1KC8 - chains A and D of the 30 polymer chains in the assembly; structure by X-ray diffraction, 3.01 A resolution.

Chain A:
Molecule: 23S RRNA
Organism: Haloarcula marismortui
Sequence (2922 nucleotides; each row starts with the number of its first residue):
     2 UUGGCUACUA UGCCAGCUGG UGGAUUGCUC GGCUCAGGCG CUGAUGAAGG ACGUGCCAAG
    62 CUGCGAUAAG CCAUGGGGAG CCGCACGGAG GCGAAGAACC AUGGAUUUCC GAAUGAGAAU
   122 CUCUCUAACA AUUGCUUCGC GCAAUGAGGA ACCCCGAGAA CUGAAACAUC UCAGUAUCGG
   182 GAGGAACAGA AAACGCAAUG UGAUGUCGUU AGUAACCGCG AGUGAACGCG AUACAGCCCA
   242 AACCGAAGCC CUCACGGGCA AUGUGGUGUC AGGGCUACCU CUCAUCAGCC GACCGUCUCG
   302 ACGAAGUCUC UUGGAACAGA GCGUGAUACA GGGUGACAAC CCCGUACUCG AGACCAGUAC
   362 GACGUGCGGU AGUGCCAGAG UAGCGGGGGU UGGAUAUCCC UCGCGAAUAA CGCAGGCAUC
   422 GACUGCGAAG GCUAAACACA ACCUGAGACC GAUAGUGAAC AAGUAGUGUG AACGAACGCU
   482 GCAAAGUACC CUCAGAAGGG AGGCGAAAUA GAGCAUGAAA UCAGUUGGCG AUCGAGCGAC
   542 AGGGCAUACA AGGUCCCUCG ACGAAUGACC GACGCGCGAG CGUCCAGUAA GACUCACGGG
   602 AAGCCGAUGU UCUGUCGUAC GUUUUGAAAA ACGAGCCAGG GAGUGUGUCU GCAUGGCAAG
   662 UCUAACCGGA GUAUCCGGGG AGGCACAGGG AAACCGACAU GGCCGCAGGG CUUUGCCCGA
   722 GGGCCGCCGU CUUCAAGGGC GGGGAGCCAU GUGGACACGA CCCGAAUCCG GACGAUCUAC
   782 GCAUGGACAA GAUGAAGCGU GCCGAAAGGC ACGUGGAAGU CUGUUAGAGU UGGUGUCCUA
   842 CAAUACCCUC UCGUGAUCUA UGUGUAGGGG UGAAAGGCCC AUCGAGUCCG GCAACAGCUG
   902 GUUCCAAUCG AAACAUGUCG AAGCAUGACC UCCGCCGAGG UAGUCUGUGA GGUAGAGCGA
   962 CCGAUUGGUG UGUCCGCCUC CGAGAGGAGU CGGCACACCU GUCAAACUCC AAACUUACAG
  1022 ACGCCGUUUG ACGCGGGGAU UCCGGUGCGC GGGGUAAGCC UGUGUACCAG GAGGGGAACA
  1082 ACCCAGAGAU AGGUUAAGGU CCCCAAGUGU GGAUUAAGUG UAAUCCUCUG AAGGUGGUCU
  1142 CGAGCCCUAG ACAGCCGGGA GGUGAGCUUA GAAGCAGCUA CCCUCUAAGA AAAGCGUAAC
  1202 AGCUUACCGG CCGAGGUUUG AGGCGCCCAA AAUGAUCGGG ACUCAAAUCC ACCACCGAGA
  1262 CCUGUCCGUA CCACUCAUAC UGGUAAUCGA GUAGAUUGGC GCUCUAAUUG GAUGGAAGUA
  1322 GGGGUGAAAA CUCCUAUGGA CCGAUUAGUG ACGAAAAUCC UGGCCAUAGU AGCAGCGAUA
  1382 GUCGGGUGAG AACCCCGACG GCCUAAUGGA UAAGGGUUCC UCAGCACUGC UGAUCAGCUG
  1442 AGGGUUAGCC GGUCCUAAGU CAUACCGCAA CUCGACUAUG ACGAAAUGGG AAACGGGUUA
  1502 AUAUUCCCGU GCCACUAUGC AGUGAAAGUU GACGCCCUGG GGUCGAUCAC GCUGGGCAUU
  1562 CGCCCAGUCG AACCGUCCAA CUCCGUGGAA GCCGUAAUGG CAGGAAGCGG ACGAACGGCG
  1622 GCAUAGGGAA ACGUGAUUCA ACCUGGGGCC CAUGAAAAGA CGAGCAUAGU GUCCGUACCG
  1682 AGAACCGACA CAGGUGUCCA UGGCGGCGAA AGCCAAGGCC UGUCGGGAGC AACCAACGUU
  1742 AGGGAAUUCG GCAAGUUAGU CCCGUACCUU CGGAAGAAGG GAUGCCUGCU CCGGAACGGA
  1802 GCAGGUCGCA GUGACUCGGA AGCUCGGACU GUCUAGUAAC AACAUAGGUG ACCGCAAAUC
  1862 CGCAAGGACU CGUACGGUCA CUGAAUCCUG CCCAGUGCAG GUAUCUGAAC ACCUCGUACA
  1922 AGAGGACGAA GGACCUGUCA ACGGCGGGGG UAACUAUGAC CCUCUUAAGG UAGCGUAGUA
  1982 CCUUGCCGCA UCAGUAGCGG CUUGCAUGAA UGGAUUAACC AGAGCUUCAC UGUCCCAACG
  2042 UUGGGCCCGG UGAACUGUAC AUUCCAGUGC GGAGUCUGGA GACACCCAGG GGGAAGCGAA
  2102 GACCCUAUGG AGCUUUACUG CAGGCUGUCG CUGAGACGUG GUCGCCGAUG UGCAGCAUAG
  2162 GUAGGAGACA CUACACAGGU ACCCGCGCUA GCGGGCCACC GAGUCAACAG UGAAAUACUA
  2222 CCCGUCGGUG ACUGCGACUC UCACUCCGGG AGGAGGACAC CGAUAGCCGG GCAGUUUGAC
  2282 UGGGGCGGUA CGCGCUCGAA AAGAUAUCGA GCGCGCCCUA UGGCUAUCUC AGCCGGGACA
  2342 GAGACCCGGC GAAGAGUGCA AGAGCAAAAG AUAGCUUGAC AGUGUUCUUC CCAACGAGGA
  2402 ACGCUGACGC GAAAGCGUGG UCUAGCGAAC CAAUUAGCCU GCUUGAUGCG GGCAAUUGAU
  2462 GACAGAAAAG CUACCCUAGG GAUAACAGAG UCGUCACUCG CAAGAGCACA UAUCGACCGA
  2522 GUGGCUUGCU ACCUCGAUGU CGGUUCCCUC CAUCCUGCCC GUGCAGAAGC GGGCAAGGGU
  2582 GAGGUUGUUC GCCUAUUAAA GGAGGUCGUG AGCUGGGUUU AGACCGUCGU GAGACAGGUC
  2642 GGCUGCUAUC UACUGGGUGU GUAAUGGUGU CUGACAAGAA CGACCGUAUA GUACGAGAGG
  2702 AACUACGGUU GGUGGCCACU GGUGUACCGG UUGUUCGAGA GAGCACGUGC CGGGUAGCCA
  2762 CGCCACACGG GGUAAGAGCU GAACGCAUCU AAGCUCGAAA CCCACUUGGA AAAGAGACAC
  2822 CGCCGAGGUC CCGCGUACAA GACGCGGUCG AUAGACUCGG GGUGUGCGCG UCGAGGUAAC
  2882 GAGACGUUAA GCCCACGAGC ACUAACAGAC CAAAGCCAUC AU
Disordered / not traced: 2-9, 126-127, 715, 971-998, 1560, 1952-1963, 2137-2236, 2339-2343, 2665-2666, 2915-2923
Construct notes: conflict C560 (U3155 in 3377779)
Ion coordination: Mg2+ site 1 near G28 (its only coordinating residue here); Na+ site 1: C40, G41; Na+ site 2: G56, A59, G61; Na+ site 3 near U108 (its only coordinating residue here); Mg2+ site 2 near U115 (its only coordinating residue here); Na+ site 4: C141, G142; Na+ site 5 near U146 (its only coordinating residue here); Mg2+ site 3: C162, U2276; K+ site 1: C162, U163, U172; Mg2+ site 4: A165, A167, C168; Na+ site 6: A165, A166; Mg2+ site 5: A166, G219; 97 more Mg2+ sites not listed; 64 more Na+ sites not listed; 2 more K+ sites not listed
Ligand contacts:
  - blasticidin s (BLS), molecule 1: A2007, G2285, G2286, C2287, U2628, A2635, C2636, A2637
  - blasticidin s (BLS), molecule 2: C2104, C2105, G2284, G2285, U2473, A2474, A2485, A2635, C2636, A2637

Chain D:
Molecule: Ribosomal protein L3
Organism: Haloarcula marismortui
Reference sequence: P20279 (RL3_HALMA); aligned to UniProt positions 1-337 over residues 1-337 (the alignment contains insertions or deletions, so no single offset holds)
Amino-acid sequence (337 residues; numbered 1 to 337; the number before each row is that of its first residue):
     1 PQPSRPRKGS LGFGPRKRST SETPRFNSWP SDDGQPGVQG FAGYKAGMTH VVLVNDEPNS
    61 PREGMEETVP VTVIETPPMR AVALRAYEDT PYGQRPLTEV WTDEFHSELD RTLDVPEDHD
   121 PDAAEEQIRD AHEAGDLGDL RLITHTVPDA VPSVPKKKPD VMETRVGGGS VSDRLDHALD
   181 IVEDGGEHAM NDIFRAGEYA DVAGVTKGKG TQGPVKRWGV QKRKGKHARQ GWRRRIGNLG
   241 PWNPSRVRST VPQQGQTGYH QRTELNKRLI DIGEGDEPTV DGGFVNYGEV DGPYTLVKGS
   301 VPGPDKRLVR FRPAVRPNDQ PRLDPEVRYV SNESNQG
Construct notes: conflict Arg-310 (Phe311 in P20279)
Ion coordination: Na+ site 1: Arg-229 (shared with G836(A), U837(A), A1736(A) of chain A); Mg2+ site 1: Gln-230 (shared with G836(A), U2615(A) of chain A); Na+ site 2: Gln-230 (shared with U837(A) of chain A); Mg2+ site 2: Asn-335 (shared with A2757(A) of chain A)

How chain A and chain D interact:
Contacting residue pairs (339; chain A residue first):
  G834(A) / Arg-229(D)  phosphate contact
  U835(A) / Lys-226(D)  phosphate contact
  U835(A) / Arg-229(D)  salt bridge to the phosphate
  U835(A) / Gln-230(D)  hydrogen bond to the phosphate
  G836(A) / Arg-229(D)  phosphate contact
  G836(A) / Gln-230(D)  phosphate contact
  U837(A) / Gln-230(D)  phosphate contact
  U837(A) / Gly-231(D)  phosphate contact
  U1234(A) / Asn-243(D)  base contact
  U1234(A) / Pro-244(D)  base contact
  U1234(A) / Arg-246(D)  hydrogen bond to the base
  U1234(A) / Arg-248(D)  sugar contact
  A1732(A) / Thr-211(D)  hydrogen bond to the sugar
  A1732(A) / Gln-212(D)  sugar contact
  A1733(A) / Thr-211(D)  sugar contact
  A1733(A) / Gln-212(D)  sugar contact
  A1733(A) / Gly-213(D)  hydrogen bond to the phosphate
  A1733(A) / Gln-254(D)  sugar contact
  C1734(A) / Gly-213(D)  phosphate contact
  C1734(A) / Arg-234(D)  salt bridge to the phosphate
  C1734(A) / Arg-235(D)  hydrogen bond to the sugar
  C1735(A) / Gly-231(D)  sugar contact
  C1735(A) / Trp-232(D)  phosphate contact
  C1735(A) / Arg-233(D)  hydrogen bond to the phosphate
  C1735(A) / Arg-234(D)  hydrogen bond to the phosphate
  C1735(A) / Arg-235(D)  salt bridge to the phosphate
  A1736(A) / Gly-231(D)  phosphate contact
  A1736(A) / Arg-233(D)  salt bridge to the phosphate
  G1751(A) / Lys-226(D)  hydrogen bond to the base
  C1753(A) / Lys-226(D)  sugar contact
  C1753(A) / Arg-229(D)  hydrogen bond to the base
  A1754(A) / Arg-229(D)  hydrogen bond to the sugar
  U2034(A) / Gly-225(D)  hydrogen bond to the phosphate
  C2035(A) / Lys-224(D)  phosphate contact
  C2035(A) / Gly-225(D)  hydrogen bond to the phosphate
  C2036(A) / Lys-224(D)  salt bridge to the phosphate
  C2037(A) / Lys-224(D)  hydrogen bond to the phosphate
  A2038(A) / Gln-221(D)  phosphate contact
  A2038(A) / Lys-222(D)  hydrogen bond to the phosphate
  A2038(A) / Lys-224(D)  salt bridge to the phosphate
  A2039(A) / Val-215(D)  phosphate contact
  A2039(A) / Lys-222(D)  phosphate contact
  A2039(A) / Arg-234(D)  salt bridge to the phosphate
  C2065(A) / Ser-245(D)  phosphate contact
  C2065(A) / Arg-246(D)  hydrogen bond to the phosphate
  C2066(A) / Pro-244(D)  phosphate contact
  C2066(A) / Arg-246(D)  salt bridge to the phosphate
  G2090(A) / Gln-253(D)  hydrogen bond to the base
  G2090(A) / Gln-254(D)  hydrogen bond to the sugar
  G2091(A) / Arg-235(D)  salt bridge to the phosphate
  G2091(A) / Leu-239(D)  base contact
  G2091(A) / Gln-253(D)  hydrogen bond to the base
  G2092(A) / Trp-232(D)  hydrogen bond to the phosphate
  G2092(A) / Arg-235(D)  salt bridge to the phosphate
  G2092(A) / Leu-239(D)  sugar contact
  G2093(A) / Asn-238(D)  phosphate contact
  G2093(A) / Leu-239(D)  hydrogen bond to the phosphate
  G2093(A) / Gly-240(D)  sugar contact
  G2093(A) / Pro-241(D)  hydrogen bond to the sugar
  G2093(A) / Trp-242(D)  hydrogen bond to the sugar
  G2093(A) / Pro-244(D)  sugar contact
  G2093(A) / Ser-245(D)  hydrogen bond to the base
  G2093(A) / Arg-246(D)  base contact
  G2093(A) / Val-247(D)  base contact
  G2094(A) / Trp-242(D)  sugar contact
  G2094(A) / Ser-245(D)  sugar contact
  A2096(A) / Trp-242(D)  sugar contact
  G2544(A) / His-227(D)  base contact
  U2545(A) / Gln-2(D)  hydrogen bond to the phosphate
  U2546(A) / Gln-2(D)  base contact
  U2546(A) / Gln-221(D)  sugar contact
  U2546(A) / Ile-236(D)  sugar contact
  U2546(A) / Gly-237(D)  hydrogen bond to the sugar
  U2546(A) / Asn-238(D)  base contact
  C2547(A) / Gln-2(D)  hydrogen bond to the base
  C2547(A) / Arg-5(D)  salt bridge to the phosphate
  C2547(A) / Lys-8(D)  phosphate contact
  C2547(A) / Val-220(D)  phosphate contact
  C2547(A) / Gln-221(D)  hydrogen bond to the phosphate
  C2547(A) / Ile-236(D)  sugar contact
  C2547(A) / Asn-238(D)  hydrogen bond to the base
  C2547(A) / Pro-252(D)  phosphate contact
  C2548(A) / Arg-5(D)  salt bridge to the phosphate
  C2548(A) / Arg-7(D)  phosphate contact
  C2548(A) / Lys-8(D)  hydrogen bond to the phosphate
  C2548(A) / Pro-241(D)  base contact
  C2548(A) / Arg-248(D)  sugar contact
  C2548(A) / Thr-250(D)  hydrogen bond to the sugar
  C2548(A) / Val-251(D)  sugar contact
  C2548(A) / Pro-252(D)  sugar contact
  C2549(A) / Arg-7(D)  salt bridge to the phosphate
  C2549(A) / Leu-11(D)  phosphate contact
  C2549(A) / Arg-248(D)  hydrogen bond to the sugar
  C2549(A) / Thr-250(D)  sugar contact
  G2580(A) / Pro-6(D)  phosphate contact
  U2581(A) / Ser-4(D)  base contact
  U2581(A) / Arg-5(D)  hydrogen bond to the phosphate
  U2581(A) / Pro-6(D)  phosphate contact
  G2582(A) / Pro-3(D)  phosphate contact
  G2582(A) / Ser-4(D)  hydrogen bond to the phosphate
  A2583(A) / Pro-3(D)  phosphate contact
  C2591(A) / Pro-1(D)  phosphate contact
  G2606(A) / Pro-241(D)  base contact
  G2606(A) / Asn-243(D)  hydrogen bond to the sugar
  U2607(A) / Trp-242(D)  stacking on the base
  U2607(A) / Asn-243(D)  hydrogen bond to the phosphate
  G2609(A) / Asn-238(D)  base contact
  G2609(A) / Pro-241(D)  sugar contact
  G2609(A) / Trp-242(D)  hydrogen bond to the sugar
  U2610(A) / Asn-238(D)  base contact
  U2610(A) / Trp-242(D)  phosphate contact
  G2613(A) / Arg-223(D)  hydrogen bond to the sugar
  G2613(A) / Trp-232(D)  sugar contact
  G2613(A) / Gly-237(D)  base contact
  C2614(A) / Arg-223(D)  hydrogen bond to the sugar
  C2614(A) / His-227(D)  hydrogen bond to the sugar
  C2614(A) / Gln-230(D)  phosphate contact
  C2614(A) / Trp-232(D)  sugar contact
  U2615(A) / Lys-226(D)  phosphate contact
  U2615(A) / His-227(D)  hydrogen bond to the sugar
  U2615(A) / Gln-230(D)  phosphate contact
  G2616(A) / Lys-226(D)  salt bridge to the phosphate
  A2653(A) / Arg-246(D)  sugar contact
  A2653(A) / Val-247(D)  hydrogen bond to the sugar
  C2654(A) / Val-247(D)  sugar contact
  C2654(A) / Arg-248(D)  sugar contact
  C2654(A) / Ser-249(D)  phosphate contact
  C2654(A) / Gln-253(D)  hydrogen bond to the base
  U2655(A) / Arg-217(D)  hydrogen bond to the sugar
  U2655(A) / Ser-249(D)  phosphate contact
  U2655(A) / Gln-253(D)  hydrogen bond to the sugar
  U2655(A) / Gln-254(D)  hydrogen bond to the sugar
  G2656(A) / Pro-15(D)  phosphate contact
  G2656(A) / Arg-16(D)  hydrogen bond to the phosphate
  G2656(A) / Lys-17(D)  phosphate contact
  G2656(A) / Arg-217(D)  salt bridge to the phosphate
  G2656(A) / Gly-255(D)  sugar contact
  G2656(A) / Gln-256(D)  hydrogen bond to the sugar
  G2657(A) / Lys-17(D)  phosphate contact
  G2657(A) / Arg-18(D)  hydrogen bond to the phosphate
  G2657(A) / Gln-256(D)  sugar contact
  G2658(A) / Arg-18(D)  salt bridge to the phosphate
  G2668(A) / Asp-114(D)  hydrogen bond to the base
  U2669(A) / Thr-112(D)  hydrogen bond to the sugar
  U2669(A) / Leu-113(D)  sugar contact
  U2669(A) / Asp-114(D)  sugar contact
  G2670(A) / Arg-85(D)  base contact
  G2670(A) / Thr-112(D)  sugar contact
  G2670(A) / Leu-113(D)  sugar contact
  G2670(A) / Val-161(D)  sugar contact
  U2671(A) / Arg-25(D)  salt bridge to the phosphate
  U2671(A) / Arg-85(D)  hydrogen bond to the base
  U2671(A) / Ile-143(D)  sugar contact
  U2671(A) / Val-161(D)  phosphate contact
  U2671(A) / Met-162(D)  phosphate contact
  U2671(A) / Glu-163(D)  hydrogen bond to the sugar
  C2672(A) / Arg-25(D)  salt bridge to the phosphate
  C2672(A) / Arg-85(D)  sugar contact
  C2672(A) / Tyr-87(D)  hydrogen bond to the sugar
  C2672(A) / Pro-96(D)  sugar contact
  C2672(A) / Arg-141(D)  hydrogen bond to the phosphate
  C2672(A) / Met-162(D)  phosphate contact
  C2672(A) / Glu-163(D)  hydrogen bond to the phosphate
  U2673(A) / Tyr-87(D)  sugar contact
  U2673(A) / Gln-94(D)  hydrogen bond to the sugar
  U2673(A) / Arg-141(D)  salt bridge to the phosphate
  G2674(A) / Tyr-92(D)  sugar contact
  G2674(A) / Gly-93(D)  phosphate contact
  G2674(A) / Gln-94(D)  hydrogen bond to the phosphate
  A2678(A) / Leu-11(D)  hydrogen bond to the sugar
  A2678(A) / Gly-12(D)  base contact
  G2679(A) / Leu-11(D)  sugar contact
  G2679(A) / Gly-12(D)  sugar contact
  A2680(A) / Pro-6(D)  base contact
  A2681(A) / Ser-10(D)  hydrogen bond to the base
  C2682(A) / Arg-316(D)  salt bridge to the phosphate
  C2707(A) / Asn-59(D)  phosphate contact
  G2708(A) / Glu-57(D)  phosphate contact
  G2708(A) / Asn-59(D)  phosphate contact
  G2713(A) / Pro-6(D)  sugar contact
  U2714(A) / Arg-7(D)  phosphate contact
  U2714(A) / Gly-9(D)  hydrogen bond to the phosphate
  U2714(A) / Ser-10(D)  hydrogen bond to the phosphate
  U2714(A) / Phe-13(D)  sugar contact
  G2715(A) / Gly-9(D)  phosphate contact
  G2715(A) / Ser-10(D)  hydrogen bond to the phosphate
  G2715(A) / Phe-13(D)  sugar contact
  G2715(A) / Arg-16(D)  salt bridge to the phosphate
  G2715(A) / Arg-262(D)  hydrogen bond to the sugar
  G2715(A) / Glu-264(D)  hydrogen bond to the base
  G2716(A) / Thr-206(D)  sugar contact
  G2716(A) / Arg-262(D)  salt bridge to the phosphate
  G2716(A) / Glu-264(D)  sugar contact
  G2716(A) / Ser-300(D)  hydrogen bond to the base
  G2716(A) / Pro-302(D)  sugar contact
  C2717(A) / Lys-45(D)  hydrogen bond to the phosphate
  C2717(A) / Met-48(D)  sugar contact
  C2717(A) / Thr-206(D)  phosphate contact
  C2717(A) / Lys-207(D)  hydrogen bond to the phosphate
  C2717(A) / Ser-300(D)  sugar contact
  C2717(A) / Val-301(D)  sugar contact
  C2717(A) / Pro-302(D)  sugar contact
  C2717(A) / Gly-303(D)  hydrogen bond to the phosphate
  C2718(A) / Lys-45(D)  salt bridge to the phosphate
  C2718(A) / Met-48(D)  sugar contact
  C2718(A) / Lys-207(D)  salt bridge to the phosphate
  A2719(A) / Met-48(D)  sugar contact
  A2719(A) / Thr-49(D)  hydrogen bond to the sugar
  A2719(A) / His-50(D)  hydrogen bond to the sugar
  A2719(A) / Pro-70(D)  base contact
  A2719(A) / Asn-335(D)  sugar contact
  U2756(A) / Gln-336(D)  phosphate contact
  U2756(A) / Gly-337(D)  hydrogen bond to the phosphate
  A2757(A) / Val-285(D)  phosphate contact
  A2757(A) / Asn-335(D)  phosphate contact
  A2757(A) / Gln-336(D)  phosphate contact
  A2757(A) / Gly-337(D)  hydrogen bond to the phosphate
  G2758(A) / Val-285(D)  phosphate contact
  G2758(A) / Asn-286(D)  sugar contact
  C2759(A) / Lys-207(D)  salt bridge to the phosphate
  C2760(A) / Lys-209(D)  salt bridge to the phosphate
  C2760(A) / Lys-216(D)  salt bridge to the phosphate
  C2764(A) / Pro-70(D)  sugar contact
  C2765(A) / Glu-264(D)  base contact
  C2765(A) / Lys-267(D)  hydrogen bond to the sugar
  C2765(A) / Lys-298(D)  sugar contact
  C2765(A) / Gly-299(D)  sugar contact
  C2765(A) / Ser-300(D)  base contact
  A2766(A) / Leu-265(D)  hydrogen bond to the sugar
  A2766(A) / Asn-266(D)  sugar contact
  A2766(A) / Lys-267(D)  sugar contact
  A2766(A) / Lys-298(D)  salt bridge to the phosphate
  C2767(A) / Asn-266(D)  hydrogen bond to the phosphate
  C2767(A) / Arg-316(D)  hydrogen bond to the phosphate
  C2767(A) / Asn-318(D)  hydrogen bond to the phosphate
  A2768(A) / Arg-316(D)  hydrogen bond to the phosphate
  A2768(A) / Asn-318(D)  hydrogen bond to the phosphate
  C2806(A) / Ser-28(D)  hydrogen bond to the phosphate
  C2806(A) / Leu-265(D)  sugar contact
  C2806(A) / Arg-316(D)  sugar contact
  U2807(A) / Gly-12(D)  base contact
  U2807(A) / Phe-13(D)  sugar contact
  U2807(A) / Asn-27(D)  hydrogen bond to the phosphate
  U2807(A) / Ser-28(D)  hydrogen bond to the phosphate
  U2807(A) / Thr-263(D)  phosphate contact
  U2807(A) / Arg-312(D)  salt bridge to the phosphate
  U2808(A) / Gly-12(D)  sugar contact
  U2808(A) / Phe-13(D)  sugar contact
  U2808(A) / Gly-14(D)  hydrogen bond to the sugar
  U2808(A) / Asn-27(D)  hydrogen bond to the phosphate
  U2808(A) / Gln-261(D)  hydrogen bond to the phosphate
  U2808(A) / Arg-262(D)  phosphate contact
  U2808(A) / Thr-263(D)  hydrogen bond to the phosphate
  G2809(A) / Gly-14(D)  sugar contact
  G2809(A) / Pro-15(D)  sugar contact
  G2809(A) / Lys-17(D)  phosphate contact
  G2809(A) / Gln-261(D)  phosphate contact
  G2810(A) / Lys-17(D)  salt bridge to the phosphate
  G2810(A) / Thr-20(D)  hydrogen bond to the phosphate
  G2815(A) / Tyr-92(D)  hydrogen bond to the base
  G2817(A) / Arg-95(D)  hydrogen bond to the sugar
  A2818(A) / Arg-95(D)  sugar contact
  A2818(A) / Pro-96(D)  hydrogen bond to the sugar
  C2819(A) / Arg-85(D)  hydrogen bond to the base
  C2819(A) / Pro-96(D)  sugar contact
  C2819(A) / Leu-97(D)  phosphate contact
  C2819(A) / Thr-98(D)  phosphate contact
  C2819(A) / Glu-99(D)  hydrogen bond to the sugar
  A2820(A) / Thr-98(D)  phosphate contact
  A2820(A) / Glu-99(D)  sugar contact
  A2820(A) / Trp-101(D)  hydrogen bond to the sugar
  A2820(A) / His-119(D)  phosphate contact
  C2821(A) / Asp-114(D)  hydrogen bond to the sugar
  C2821(A) / Val-115(D)  sugar contact
  C2821(A) / Pro-116(D)  sugar contact
  C2821(A) / Glu-117(D)  phosphate contact
  C2821(A) / Asp-118(D)  phosphate contact
  C2821(A) / His-119(D)  salt bridge to the phosphate
  C2822(A) / Asp-114(D)  sugar contact
  C2822(A) / Val-115(D)  sugar contact
  C2822(A) / Glu-117(D)  hydrogen bond to the phosphate
  C2822(A) / Asp-118(D)  hydrogen bond to the phosphate
  G2823(A) / Glu-117(D)  phosphate contact
  A2827(A) / Asp-114(D)  phosphate contact
  G2828(A) / Asp-114(D)  phosphate contact
  U2837(A) / Glu-22(D)  base contact
  U2837(A) / Val-154(D)  base contact
  U2837(A) / Pro-155(D)  base contact
  U2837(A) / Lys-156(D)  base contact
  U2837(A) / Pro-304(D)  sugar contact
  U2837(A) / Asp-305(D)  sugar contact
  U2837(A) / Lys-306(D)  hydrogen bond to the base
  U2837(A) / Arg-307(D)  hydrogen bond to the base
  A2838(A) / Lys-207(D)  phosphate contact
  A2838(A) / Gly-208(D)  hydrogen bond to the phosphate
  A2838(A) / Tyr-259(D)  sugar contact
  A2838(A) / Arg-307(D)  salt bridge to the phosphate
  C2839(A) / Arg-18(D)  sugar contact
  C2839(A) / Gly-208(D)  phosphate contact
  C2839(A) / Lys-209(D)  hydrogen bond to the phosphate
  C2839(A) / Gly-210(D)  hydrogen bond to the phosphate
  C2839(A) / Gln-256(D)  hydrogen bond to the phosphate
  A2840(A) / Gly-210(D)  phosphate contact
  A2840(A) / Thr-211(D)  hydrogen bond to the phosphate
  G2842(A) / Arg-18(D)  hydrogen bond to the base
  A2843(A) / Arg-18(D)  hydrogen bond to the base
  C2844(A) / Tyr-259(D)  sugar contact
  C2846(A) / Pro-155(D)  sugar contact
  C2846(A) / Lys-156(D)  phosphate contact
  C2846(A) / Lys-158(D)  phosphate contact
  G2847(A) / Arg-111(D)  salt bridge to the phosphate
  G2847(A) / Pro-155(D)  sugar contact
  G2847(A) / Lys-156(D)  phosphate contact
  G2847(A) / Lys-157(D)  hydrogen bond to the phosphate
  G2847(A) / Lys-158(D)  hydrogen bond to the phosphate
  G2848(A) / Arg-111(D)  salt bridge to the phosphate
  G2848(A) / Lys-157(D)  salt bridge to the phosphate
  G2851(A) / Lys-157(D)  hydrogen bond to the phosphate
  A2852(A) / Lys-157(D)  salt bridge to the phosphate
  U2853(A) / Pro-155(D)  phosphate contact
  G2860(A) / Gly-282(D)  hydrogen bond to the base
  G2860(A) / Gln-336(D)  base contact
  G2861(A) / Asp-281(D)  hydrogen bond to the sugar
  G2861(A) / Gly-282(D)  sugar contact
  G2861(A) / Ser-334(D)  hydrogen bond to the sugar
  G2861(A) / Gln-336(D)  hydrogen bond to the base
  G2862(A) / Ser-334(D)  hydrogen bond to the phosphate
  G2862(A) / Gln-336(D)  sugar contact
  G2862(A) / Gly-337(D)  phosphate contact
  C2897(A) / Val-285(D)  sugar contact
  C2897(A) / Asn-286(D)  hydrogen bond to the sugar
  C2897(A) / Gln-336(D)  hydrogen bond to the base
  G2898(A) / Gly-282(D)  sugar contact
  G2898(A) / Phe-284(D)  sugar contact
  G2898(A) / Asn-286(D)  phosphate contact
  G2898(A) / Tyr-287(D)  sugar contact
  G2898(A) / Gly-288(D)  phosphate contact
  G2898(A) / Glu-289(D)  sugar contact
  A2899(A) / Glu-289(D)  sugar contact
Interface residues without a listed pair, chain A (126 interface residues in all): C1750, A2089, A2095, U2539, U2590, G2712, C2720, G2845, G2863
Interface residues without a listed pair, chain D (145 interface residues in all): His-260, Gly-283, Arg-310, Val-315, Glu-333

Overview:
Chain A and chain D form an interface of 126 and 145 residues respectively; the contacts include 115 hydrogen
bonds, 36 salt bridges and 1 aromatic stacking contact. Polar pairs include U1234(A)/Arg-246(D),
G1751(A)/Lys-226(D) and C1753(A)/Arg-229(D). Bound to chain A: blasticidin s.
Chain A is 23S RRNA and chain D is Ribosomal protein L3, both from Haloarcula marismortui; the structure,
Co-crystal Structure of Blasticidin S Bound to the 50S Ribosomal Subunit, was determined by X-ray diffraction
(same publication as 1K73, 1N8R and 1NJI).
